Entry 2R46 (X-ray diffraction, 2.10 A resolution); this record covers chain A.

Chain A:
Molecule: Aerobic glycerol-3-phosphate dehydrogenase
Organism: Escherichia coli
Notes: EC 1.1.99.5
UniProtKB: P13035 (GLPD_ECOLI); numbering as in UniProt (aligned over 1-501)
Amino-acid sequence (501 residues; numbered 1 to 501; the number before each row is that of its first residue):
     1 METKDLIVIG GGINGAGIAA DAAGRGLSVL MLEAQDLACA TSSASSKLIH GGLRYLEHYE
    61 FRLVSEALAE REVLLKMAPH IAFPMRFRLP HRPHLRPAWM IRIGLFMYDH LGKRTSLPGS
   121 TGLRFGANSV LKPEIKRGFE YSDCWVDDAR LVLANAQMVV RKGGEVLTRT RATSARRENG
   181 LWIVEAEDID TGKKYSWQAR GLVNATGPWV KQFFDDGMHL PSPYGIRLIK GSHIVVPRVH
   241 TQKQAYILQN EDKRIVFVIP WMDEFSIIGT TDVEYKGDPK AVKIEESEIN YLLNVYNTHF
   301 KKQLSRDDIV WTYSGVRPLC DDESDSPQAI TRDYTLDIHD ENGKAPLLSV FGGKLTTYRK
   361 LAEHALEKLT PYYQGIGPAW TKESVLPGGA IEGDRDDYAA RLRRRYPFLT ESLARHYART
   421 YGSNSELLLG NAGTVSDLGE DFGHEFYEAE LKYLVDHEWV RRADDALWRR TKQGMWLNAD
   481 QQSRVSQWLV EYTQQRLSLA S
Disordered / not traced: 496-501
Residues lining bound ligands:
  - FAD (flavin-adenine dinucleotide): Ile-9, Gly-10, Gly-11, Gly-12, Ile-13, Asn-14, Gly-15, Leu-32, Glu-33, Ala-34, Gln-35, Asp-36, Ala-38, Cys-39, Ala-40, Thr-41, Ser-42, Ala-44, Ser-45, Ser-46, Lys-47, Leu-48, His-50, Thr-170, Arg-171, Ala-172, Ala-205, Thr-206, Gly-207, Pro-208, Trp-209, Phe-213, Gly-231, His-233, Thr-270, Gly-315, Val-316, Arg-317, Gly-353, Lys-354, Leu-355, Thr-356
  - phosphoenolpyruvate (PEP): Arg-54, Tyr-55, Arg-254, Ile-255, Phe-257, Gly-269, Thr-270, Asp-272, Arg-317, Arg-332, Lys-354
  - T3A (N-(tris(hydroxymethyl)methyl)-3-aminopropanesulfonic acid): Gln-157, Val-160, Leu-454, Val-455, Asp-456, His-457, Glu-458, Trp-459
What the authors report for this chain:
  - binding site for phosphoenolpyruvate: Arg-54, Tyr-55, Thr-270, Arg-317, Arg-332
  - catalytic residues: Arg-317, Lys-354 (proposed by the authors, not directly observed)

Summary:
Chain A binds compound T3A, flavin-adenine dinucleotide and phosphoenolpyruvate. From the paper: catalytic
residues Arg-317 and Lys-354; a binding site for phosphoenolpyruvate at Arg-54, Tyr-55 and Thr-270 among
others.
Chain A is Aerobic glycerol-3-phosphate dehydrogenase (Escherichia coli); the structure, Crystal structure of
Escherichia coli Glycerol-3-phosphate Dehydrogenase in complex with 2-phosphopyruvic acid, was determined by
X-ray diffraction (same publication as 2R4J, 2R4E, 2QCU and 2R45).
